PDB entry 7M53 | X-ray diffraction, 1.40 A resolution | chains H and L of the 3 polymer chains in the assembly

Chain H:
Name: B6 antigen-binding (Fab) fragment heavy chain
Organism: Mus musculus
Notes: antibody fragment or engineered binder
Amino-acid sequence (220 residues; row label = number of the first residue in the row):
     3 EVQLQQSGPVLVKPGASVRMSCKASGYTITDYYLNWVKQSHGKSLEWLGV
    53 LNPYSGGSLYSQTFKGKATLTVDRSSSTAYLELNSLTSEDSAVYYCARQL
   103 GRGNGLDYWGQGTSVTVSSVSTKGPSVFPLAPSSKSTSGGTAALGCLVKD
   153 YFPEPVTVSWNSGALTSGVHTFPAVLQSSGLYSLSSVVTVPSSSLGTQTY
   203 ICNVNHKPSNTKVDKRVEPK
Disulfide bonds: Cys-24/Cys-98, Cys-148/Cys-204

Chain L:
Name: B6 antigen-binding (Fab) fragment light chain
Organism: Mus musculus
Notes: antibody fragment or engineered binder
Amino-acid sequence (219 residues; row label = number of the first residue in the row):
     3 NIMMTQSPSSLAVSAGEKVTMSCKSSQSVLHSSDQKNYLAWYQQKPGQSP
    53 KLLIYWASTRESGVPDRFTGSGSGTDFTLTISSVQAEDLAVYFCHQYLSS
   103 YTFGGGTKLEIKRTVAAPSVFIFPPSDEQLKSGTASVVCLLNNFYPREAK
   153 VQWKVDNALQSGNSQESVTEQDSKDSTYSLSSTLTLSKADYEKHKVYACE
   203 VTHQGLSSPVTKSFNRGEC
Disordered / not traced: 221
Disulfide bonds: Cys-25/Cys-96, Cys-141/Cys-201

How chain H and chain L interact:
Residue-residue contacts - 76 pairs, chain H then chain L:
  Asn-37(H) with Tyr-103(L)
  Gln-41(H) with Gln-46(L), hydrogen bond; Phe-95(L)
  Gly-44(H) with Phe-95(L)
  Lys-45(H) with Ser-11(L), hydrogen bond (side chain-backbone); Phe-95(L); Gly-107(L); Gly-108(L), hydrogen bond (side chain-backbone)
  Leu-47(H) with Phe-95(L), hydrophobic; Phe-105(L), hydrophobic
  Trp-49(H) with Ser-102(L); Tyr-103(L)
  Ser-63(H) with Ser-102(L)
  Tyr-97(H) with Gln-46(L), hydrogen bond; Gln-50(L); Ser-51(L); Pro-52(L)
  Gln-101(H) with Tyr-103(L), hydrogen bond
  Arg-104(H) with His-33(L); Tyr-40(L); Tyr-99(L), hydrogen bond (side chain-backbone); Leu-100(L), hydrogen bond (side chain-backbone)
  Gly-105(H) with Tyr-40(L); Trp-58(L), hydrogen bond (backbone-side chain); Tyr-99(L), hydrogen bond (backbone-side chain)
  Asn-106(H) with Tyr-99(L)
  Gly-107(H) with Tyr-44(L)
  Leu-108(H) with Tyr-44(L), hydrogen bond (backbone-side chain); Leu-54(L)
  Asp-109(H) with Leu-54(L); Glu-63(L)
  Trp-111(H) with Tyr-44(L); Ser-51(L); Pro-52(L)
  Gly-112(H) with Ser-51(L), hydrogen bond (backbone-side chain)
  Gln-113(H) with Ser-51(L)
  Phe-130(H) with Ser-128(L); Gln-131(L)
  Pro-131(H) with Ser-128(L)
  Leu-132(H) with Phe-125(L); Val-140(L), hydrophobic
  Ala-133(H) with Phe-125(L)
  Lys-137(H) with Phe-123(L); Ile-124(L), hydrogen bond (backbone-backbone); Ser-215(L)
  Ser-138(H) with Phe-123(L); Ile-124(L); Phe-125(L)
  Thr-139(H) with Phe-123(L)
  Ser-140(H) with Ser-121(L); Phe-123(L)
  Ala-145(H) with Phe-123(L), hydrophobic; Phe-125(L)
  Leu-149(H) with Ser-138(L)
  Lys-151(H) with Gln-131(L); Ser-138(L)
  His-172(H) with Asn-144(L), hydrogen bond; Asn-145(L), hydrogen bond; Ser-181(L), hydrogen bond
  Phe-174(H) with Leu-142(L), hydrophobic; Ser-169(L); Thr-171(L); Ser-181(L); Leu-182(L); Ser-183(L)
  Pro-175(H) with Ser-169(L), hydrogen bond (backbone-side chain); Val-170(L)
  Val-177(H) with Gln-167(L); Glu-168(L); Ser-169(L)
  Leu-178(H) with Gln-167(L), hydrogen bond (backbone-side chain)
  Gln-179(H) with Gln-167(L)
  Ser-187(H) with Ser-183(L), hydrogen bond
  Val-189(H) with Leu-142(L), hydrophobic
  Thr-191(H) with Asn-144(L), hydrogen bond
  Lys-217(H) with Glu-130(L), salt bridge
Other interface residues (no listed pair), chain H (47 interface residues in all): Val-39, Ser-46, Glu-48, Val-129, Ser-135, Thr-143, Ala-144, Leu-146
Other interface residues (no listed pair), chain L (47 interface residues in all): Tyr-57, Val-93, His-97, Thr-109, Lys-110, Thr-136, Thr-187

Summary:
Chain H and chain L each contribute 47 residues to their interface; the contacts include 19 hydrogen bonds and
1 salt bridge. Polar contacts include Lys-217(H)/Glu-130(L), Gln-41(H)/Gln-46(L) and Lys-45(H)/Ser-11(L).
Chain H is B6 antigen-binding (Fab) fragment heavy chain and chain L is B6 antigen-binding (Fab) fragment
light chain, both from Mus musculus; the structure, B6 Fab fragment bound to the SARS-CoV/SARS-CoV-2 spike
stem helix peptide, was determined by X-ray diffraction, deposited together with 7M51, 7M52, 7M55 and 7M5E.
